Entry 6Q8O (X-ray diffraction, 3.60 A resolution); this record covers chains L and M of the 16 polymer chains in the assembly.

== Chain L ==
Molecule: NADH-quinone oxidoreductase subunit 12
From: Thermus thermophilus (strain HB8 / ATCC 27634 / DSM 579)
Notes: EC 1.6.5.11
UniProt: Q56227 (NQO12_THET8); residue numbers follow UniProt; this construct covers 1-606
Amino-acid sequence (606 residues; each row starts with the number of its first residue):
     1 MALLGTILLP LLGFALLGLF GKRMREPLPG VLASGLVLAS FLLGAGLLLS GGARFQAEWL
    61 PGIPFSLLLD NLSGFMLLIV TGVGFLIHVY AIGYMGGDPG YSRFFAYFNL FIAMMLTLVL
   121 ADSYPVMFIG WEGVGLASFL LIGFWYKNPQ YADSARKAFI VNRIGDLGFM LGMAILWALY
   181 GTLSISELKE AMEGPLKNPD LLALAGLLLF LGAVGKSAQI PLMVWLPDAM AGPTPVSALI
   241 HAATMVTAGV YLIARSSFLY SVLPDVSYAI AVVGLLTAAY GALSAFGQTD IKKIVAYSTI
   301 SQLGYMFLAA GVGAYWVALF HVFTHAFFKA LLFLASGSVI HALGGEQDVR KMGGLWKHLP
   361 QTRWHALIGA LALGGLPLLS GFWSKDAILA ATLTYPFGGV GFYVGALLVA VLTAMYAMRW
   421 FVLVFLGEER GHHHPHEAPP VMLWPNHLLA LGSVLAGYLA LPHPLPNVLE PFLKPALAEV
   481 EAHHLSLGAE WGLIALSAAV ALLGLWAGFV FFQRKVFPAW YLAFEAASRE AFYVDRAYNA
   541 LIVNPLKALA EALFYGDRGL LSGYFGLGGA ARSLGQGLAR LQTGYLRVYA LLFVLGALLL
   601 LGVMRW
Unresolved in the structure: 606

== Chain M ==
Molecule: NADH-quinone oxidoreductase subunit 13
From: Thermus thermophilus (strain HB8 / ATCC 27634 / DSM 579)
Notes: EC 1.6.5.11
UniProt: Q56228 (NQO13_THET8); residue numbers follow UniProt; this construct covers 1-469
Amino-acid sequence (469 residues; each row starts with the number of its first residue):
     1 MVVLAVLLPV VFGALLLLGL PRALGVLGAG LSFLLNLYLF LTHPGGVAHA FQAPLLPGAG
    61 VYWAFGLDGL SALFFLTIAL TVFLGALVAR VEGRFLGLAL LMEGLLLGLF AARDLLVFYV
   121 FFEAALIPAL LMLYLYGGEG RTRALYTFVL FTLVGSLPML AAVLGARLLS GSPTFLLEDL
   181 LAHPLQEEAA FWVFLGFALA FAIKTPLFPL HAWLPPFHQE NHPSGLADAL GTLYKVGVFA
   241 FFRFAIPLAP EGFAQAQGLL LFLAALSALY GAWVAFAAKD FKTLLAYAGL SHMGVAALGV
   301 FSGTPEGAMG GLYLLAASGV YTGGLFLLAG RLYERTGTLE IGRYRGLAQS APGLAALALI
   361 LFLAMVGLPG LSGFPGEFLT LLGAYKASPW LAALAFLSVI ASAAYALTAF QKTFWEEGGS
   421 GVKDLAGAEW GFALLSVLAL LLMGVFPGYF ARGLHPLAEA FAKLLGGGA
Unresolved in the structure: 468-469

== How chain L and chain M interact ==
Pairs across the interface - 61 pairs, chain L then chain M:
  Glu58(L) - Tyr449(M)
  Trp59(L) - Val445(M)  hydrogen bond (side chain-backbone)
  Trp59(L) - Pro447(M)
  Trp59(L) - Gly448(M)
  Trp59(L) - Arg452(M)  hydrogen bond (backbone-side chain)
  Leu60(L) - Pro447(M)  hydrophobic
  Leu60(L) - Gly448(M)
  Leu60(L) - Arg452(M)
  Pro61(L) - Met309(M)  hydrophobic
  Pro61(L) - Arg452(M)
  Pro61(L) - His455(M)
  Pro125(L) - Phe378(M)  hydrophobic
  Phe128(L) - Phe374(M)  hydrophobic
  Glu132(L) - Pro369(M)
  Leu136(L) - Leu363(M)  hydrophobic
  Phe139(L) - Leu407(M)  hydrophobic
  Leu140(L) - Leu359(M)  hydrophobic
  Gly143(L) - Trp415(M)
  Tyr146(L) - Trp415(M)
  Lys147(L) - Gln349(M)  hydrogen bond
  Ala152(L) - Gln411(M)
  Asp153(L) - Gln411(M)  hydrogen bond
  Arg156(L) - Gln411(M)
  Phe159(L) - Leu407(M)  hydrophobic
  Ile160(L) - Ala404(M)  hydrophobic
  Arg163(L) - Val366(M)  hydrogen bond (side chain-backbone)
  Arg163(L) - Gly367(M)  hydrogen bond (side chain-backbone)
  Arg163(L) - Val399(M)  hydrogen bond (side chain-backbone)
  Arg163(L) - Ser402(M)
  Arg163(L) - Ala403(M)
  Ile164(L) - Ile400(M)  hydrophobic
  Leu167(L) - Phe396(M)
  Leu167(L) - Val399(M)  hydrophobic
  Met170(L) - Phe378(M)  hydrophobic
  Met170(L) - Leu381(M)  hydrophobic
  Met173(L) - Phe378(M)  hydrophobic
  Ala174(L) - Tyr385(M)
  Ile175(L) - Tyr385(M)
  Trp177(L) - Glu306(M)
  Trp177(L) - Leu382(M)
  Ala178(L) - Tyr385(M)  hydrophobic
  Leu201(L) - Tyr385(M)
  Leu546(L) - Trp273(M)  hydrophobic
  Leu549(L) - Trp273(M)  hydrophobic
  Glu551(L) - Ala277(M)
  Leu553(L) - Tyr270(M)  hydrogen bond (backbone-side chain)
  Leu553(L) - Trp273(M)  hydrophobic
  Leu553(L) - Val274(M)  hydrophobic
  Phe554(L) - Val274(M)  hydrophobic
  Phe554(L) - Ala277(M)  hydrophobic
  Phe554(L) - Ala278(M)  hydrophobic
  Phe554(L) - Thr283(M)
  Gly556(L) - Tyr270(M)
  Asp557(L) - His211(M)  salt bridge
  Asp557(L) - Tyr270(M)  hydrogen bond (backbone-side chain)
  Asp557(L) - Tyr287(M)  hydrogen bond
  Tyr564(L) - Phe151(M)  hydrophobic
  Tyr564(L) - Pro209(M)  hydrogen bond (side chain-backbone)
  Tyr564(L) - Ala212(M)  hydrophobic
  Phe565(L) - Thr147(M)
  Arg572(L) - Arg143(M)
Interface residues without a listed pair, chain L (43 interface residues in all): Ile129, Leu171, Ala550, Leu560, Leu561
Interface residues without a listed pair, chain M (55 interface residues in all): Leu210, Pro215, Pro216, Phe276, Leu368, Glu377, Lys386, Ala393, Leu397, Thr408, Glu416, Gly418, Gly444, Phe446

== In short ==
The interface between chain L and chain M involves 43 residues on one side and 55 on the other; the contacts
include 11 hydrogen bonds and 1 salt bridge. Polar pairs include Asp557(L)-His211(M), Trp59(L)-Val445(M) and
Trp59(L)-Arg452(M).
Chain L is NADH-quinone oxidoreductase subunit 12 and chain M is NADH-quinone oxidoreductase subunit 13, both
from Thermus thermophilus (strain HB8 / ATCC 27634 / DSM 579); the structure, Respiratory complex I from
Thermus thermophilus with bound Piericidin A, was determined by X-ray diffraction (same publication as 6I0D,
6I1P, 6Q8W, 6Q8X, 6Y11, 6ZIY and 3 further entries).
